Entry 3Q3M (X-ray diffraction, 1.75 A resolution); this record covers chains A and D of the 8 polymer chains in the assembly.

== Chain A (and D) ==
Name: Toluene-4-monooxygenase system protein A
Source organism: Pseudomonas mendocina
Notes: EC 1.14.13.-; chain D of this document is another copy of the same molecule, construct and numbering; everything in this record applies to it too
UniProt: Q6Q8Q7 (Q6Q8Q7_PSEME); the author numbering skips numbers that UniProt does not, so the offset changes along the chain: 1-491 = UniProt 1-491; 500-508 = UniProt 492-500
Chain sequence (500 residues; numbered 1 to 508; 8 numbers in that range are skipped by the numbering (no residue carries them; nothing is unmodelled there); the number before each row is that of its first residue):
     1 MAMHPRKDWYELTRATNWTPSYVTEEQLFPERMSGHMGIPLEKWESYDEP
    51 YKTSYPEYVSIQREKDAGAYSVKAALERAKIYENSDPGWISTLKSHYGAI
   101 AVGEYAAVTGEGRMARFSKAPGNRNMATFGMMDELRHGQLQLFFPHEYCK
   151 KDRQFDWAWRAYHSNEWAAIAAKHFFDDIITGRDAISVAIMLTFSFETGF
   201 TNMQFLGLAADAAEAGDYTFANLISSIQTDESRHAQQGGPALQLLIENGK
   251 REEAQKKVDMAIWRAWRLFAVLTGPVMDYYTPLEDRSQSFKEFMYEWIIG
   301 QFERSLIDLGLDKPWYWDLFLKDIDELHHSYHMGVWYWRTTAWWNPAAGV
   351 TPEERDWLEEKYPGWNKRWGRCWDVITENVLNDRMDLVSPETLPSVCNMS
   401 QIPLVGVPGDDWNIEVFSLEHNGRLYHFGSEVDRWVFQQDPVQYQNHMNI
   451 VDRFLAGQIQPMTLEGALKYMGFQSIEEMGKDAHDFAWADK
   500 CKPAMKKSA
Disordered / not traced: 1, 501-508
Bound ions: Fe ion site 1: Glu-104, Glu-134, His-137 (together with 4-bromobenzoic acid); Fe ion site 2: Glu-134, Glu-197, Glu-231, His-234 (together with 4-bromobenzoic acid)
Ligand contacts:
  - 4-bromobenzoic acid (Z82), molecule 1: Arg-6, Tyr-51, Lys-52
  - 4-bromobenzoic acid (Z82), molecule 2: Ala-99, Ile-100, Gly-103, Glu-104, Ala-107, Glu-134, Tyr-162, Phe-176, Ile-180, Leu-192, Phe-196, Glu-197, Phe-205, Glu-231, His-234

== Chain A / chain D interface ==
Residue-residue contacts (16):
  Arg-63(A) with Arg-63(D)
  Gly-68(A) with Ser-71(D)
  Ser-71(A) with Gly-68(D); Ser-71(D); Val-72(D)
  Val-72(A) with Ser-71(D); Ala-75(D), hydrophobic
  Ala-75(A) with Val-72(D), hydrophobic; Asn-222(D)
  Leu-76(A) with Tyr-218(D), hydrophobic
  Arg-78(A) with Tyr-218(D), hydrogen bond (backbone-side chain)
  Ala-79(A) with Tyr-218(D)
  Tyr-218(A) with Leu-76(D), hydrophobic; Arg-78(D); Ala-79(D)
  Asn-222(A) with Ala-75(D)

== Summary ==
The chain A/chain D interface involves 10 residues from each chain, with 1 hydrogen bond. The hydrogen-bonded
pair is Arg-78(A)/Tyr-218(D). Chain A binds 4-bromobenzoic acid. Glu-104(A), Glu-134(A) and His-137(A) form
the Fe ion site 1.
Both chains are Toluene-4-monooxygenase system protein A (Pseudomonas mendocina). Entry 3Q3M (Toluene 4
monooxygenase HD Complex with Inhibitor 4-Bromobenzoate) was determined by X-ray diffraction, deposited
together with 3Q14, 3Q2A, 3Q3N, 3Q3O, 3RI7 and 3RMK.
